PDB entry 4LAW | X-ray diffraction, 2.40 A resolution | chain A

== Chain A ==
Name: Peptidyl-prolyl cis-trans isomerase FKBP4
Source organism: Homo sapiens
Notes: EC 5.2.1.8
UniProtKB: Q02790 (FKBP4_HUMAN); residues 16-260 here = UniProt positions 16-260
Chain sequence (246 residues; row label = number of the first residue in the row):
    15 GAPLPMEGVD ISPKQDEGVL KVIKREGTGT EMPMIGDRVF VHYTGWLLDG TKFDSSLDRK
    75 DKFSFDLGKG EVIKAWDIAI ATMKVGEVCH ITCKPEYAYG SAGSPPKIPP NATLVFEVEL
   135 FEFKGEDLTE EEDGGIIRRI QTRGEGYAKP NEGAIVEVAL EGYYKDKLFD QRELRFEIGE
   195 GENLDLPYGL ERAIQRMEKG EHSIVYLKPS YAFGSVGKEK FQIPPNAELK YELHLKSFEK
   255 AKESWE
Disordered / not traced: 15-20, 256-260
Differences from the reference sequence: cloning artifact (15)
UniProt features mapped onto this chain:
  - modified residue: Thr143 (Phosphothreonine), Tyr220 (Phosphotyrosine)
  - mutagenesis: Phe67 to Asp68 (Decreased catalytic activity toward TRPC1)

== In short ==
From UniProt: 2 mutagenesis sites.
Chain A is Peptidyl-prolyl cis-trans isomerase FKBP4 (Homo sapiens); the structure, Crystal Structure Analysis
of FKBP52, Crystal Form III, was determined by X-ray diffraction, deposited together with 4LAV, 4LAX and 4LAY.
